PDB entry 6USM | X-ray diffraction, 3.37 A resolution | chains A and B

Chain A:
Molecule: Maltodextrin-binding protein
Source organism: Escherichia coli
Reference sequence: C3SHQ8 (C3SHQ8_ECOLX); residues 2-367 here correspond to UniProt positions 27-392 (UniProt number = residue number + 25)
Amino-acid sequence (371 residues; each row starts with the number of its first residue):
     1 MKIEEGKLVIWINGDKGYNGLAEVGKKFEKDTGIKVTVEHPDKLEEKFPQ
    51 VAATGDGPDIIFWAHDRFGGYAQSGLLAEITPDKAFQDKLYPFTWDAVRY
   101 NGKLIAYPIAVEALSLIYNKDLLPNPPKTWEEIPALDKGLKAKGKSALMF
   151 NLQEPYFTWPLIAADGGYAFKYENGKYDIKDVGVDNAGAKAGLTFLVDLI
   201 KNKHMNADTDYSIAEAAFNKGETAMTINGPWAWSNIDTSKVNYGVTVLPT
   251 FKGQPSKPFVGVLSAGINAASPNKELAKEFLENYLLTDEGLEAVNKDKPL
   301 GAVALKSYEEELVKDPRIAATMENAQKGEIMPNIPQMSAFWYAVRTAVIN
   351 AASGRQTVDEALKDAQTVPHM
Disordered / not traced: 1, 253-254
Sequence notes: initiating methionine (1); conflict Gly139 (Glu164 in C3SHQ8), Val313 (Ala338 in C3SHQ8); expression tag (368-371)

Chain B:
Molecule: Non-structural protein NS1
Source organism: Human parvovirus B19
Reference sequence: Q6TV13 (Q6TV13_PAVHB); residue numbers follow UniProt; this construct covers 1-171
Amino-acid sequence (171 residues; row label = number of the first residue in the row):
     1 MELFRGVLQVSSNVLDCANDNWWCSLLDLDTSDWEPLTHTNRLMAIYLSS
    51 VASKLDLTGGPLAGCLYFFQVECNKFEEGYHIHVVIGGPGLNPRNLTVCV
   101 EGLFNNVLYHFVTENVKLKFLPGMTTKGKYFRDGEQFIENYLMKKIPLNV
   151 VWCVTNIDGYIDTCISATFRR
Disordered / not traced: 1-4, 86, 147-148
Sequence notes: conflict Val71 (Ala in Q6TV13)
Ion coordination: Zn2+: Glu72, His81, His83

Interface between chain A and chain B:
Pairs across the interface (29):
  Gln73(A) with Gln136(B), hydrogen bond
  Ile179(A) with Arg132(B)
  Lys180(A) with Arg132(B)
  Pro335(A) with Gln136(B), hydrogen bond (backbone-side chain)
  Gln336(A) with Arg132(B); Gln136(B)
  Ala339(A) with Glu135(B)
  Tyr342(A) with Glu135(B); Asp158(B), hydrogen bond (side chain-backbone); Gly159(B)
  Asn350(A) with Asp158(B), hydrogen bond
  Arg355(A) with Asp158(B), salt bridge
  Lys363(A) with Gly64(B)
  Asp364(A) with Leu66(B)
  Thr367(A) with Leu66(B); Gly87(B); Gly88(B); Pro89(B)
  Val368(A) with Leu66(B), hydrophobic; Glu135(B)
  Pro369(A) with Arg132(B)
  His370(A) with Arg132(B)
  Met371(A) with Leu66(B); Val85(B), hydrophobic; Gly87(B); Phe131(B); Arg132(B); Asp133(B), hydrogen bond (backbone-backbone); Gly134(B), hydrogen bond (backbone-backbone)
Also at the interface, not in a pair above, chain A (21 interface residues in all): Glu46, Pro49, Gln50, Ser338, Thr346
Also at the interface, not in a pair above, chain B (20 interface residues in all): Arg5, Tyr67, Glu139, Lys144, Ile157, Tyr160

Overview:
The interface between chain A and chain B involves 21 residues on one side and 20 on the other; the contacts
include 6 hydrogen bonds and 1 salt bridge. Polar pairs include Arg355(A)-Asp158(B), Gln73(A)-Gln136(B) and
Pro335(A)-Gln136(B). Glu72(B), His81(B) and His83(B) form the Zn2+ site.
Here chain A is Maltodextrin-binding protein (Escherichia coli) and chain B is Non-structural protein NS1
(Human parvovirus B19). Entry 6USM (Structure of nuclease domain of human parvovirus B19 non-structural
protein 1 in complex with zinc) was determined by X-ray diffraction.
